PDB entry 5T65 | X-ray diffraction, 2.20 A resolution | chain A

Chain A:
Protein: Methyl-accepting chemotaxis protein PctA
Source organism: Pseudomonas aeruginosa (strain ATCC 15692 / PAO1 / 1C / PRS 101 / LMG 12228)
Notes: fragment: ligand binding domain, residues 30-278
UniProt: G3XD24 (PCTA_PSEAE); residues 30-278 here = UniProt positions 30-278
Sequence (270 residues; row label = number of the first residue in the row):
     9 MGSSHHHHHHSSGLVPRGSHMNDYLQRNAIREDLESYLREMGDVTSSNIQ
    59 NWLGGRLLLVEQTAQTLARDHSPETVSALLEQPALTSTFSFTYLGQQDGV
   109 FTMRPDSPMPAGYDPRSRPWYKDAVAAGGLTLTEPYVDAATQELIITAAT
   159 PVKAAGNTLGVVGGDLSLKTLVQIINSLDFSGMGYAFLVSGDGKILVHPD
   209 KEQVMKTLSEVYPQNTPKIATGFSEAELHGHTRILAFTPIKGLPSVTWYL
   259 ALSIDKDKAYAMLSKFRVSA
Unresolved in the structure: 9-29, 270-278
Construct notes: initiating methionine (9); expression tag (10-29)
Ligand contacts: isoleucine (ILE): Tyr-101, Phe-109, Met-111, Met-117, Tyr-121, Arg-126, Trp-128, Tyr-144, Val-145, Asp-146, Ala-147, Ala-148, Ile-153, Asp-173
UniProt features mapped onto this chain:
  - binding site (L-isoleucine): Tyr-121, Arg-126 to Trp-128, Tyr-144 to Ala-147, Asp-173
  - binding site (L-methionine): Tyr-121, Arg-126 to Trp-128, Tyr-144 to Ala-147, Asp-173
  - binding site (L-tryptophan): Tyr-121, Arg-126 to Trp-128, Tyr-144 to Ala-147, Asp-173
  - mutagenesis: Tyr-101 (Y101A: 260-fold reduction in AI-2 binding affinity), Met-111 (M111A: 120-fold reduction in AI-2 binding affinity), Tyr-121 (Y121A: 150-fold reduction in AI-2 binding affinity), Arg-126 (R126A: Fails to recognize L-Ala, L-Arg, L-Thr, L-Trp and L-Pro. 290-fold reduction in AI-2 binding affinity), Trp-128 (W128A: Fails to recognize L-Trp. Decreases affinity for L-Ala, L-Arg, L-Thr and L-Pro. 160-fold reduction in AI-2 binding affinity), Tyr-144 (Y144A: Binds L-Trp, but not L-Ala, L-Arg, L-Thr and L-Pro. 100-fold reduction in AI-2 binding affinity), Asp-146 (D146A: Fails to recognize L-Ala, L-Arg, L-Thr, L-Trp and L-Pro. 240-fold reduction in AI-2 binding affinity), Ala-147 (A147F: 80-fold reduction in AI-2 binding affinity), Asp-173 (D173A: Binds L-Trp, but not L-Ala, L-Arg, L-Thr and L-Pro. 85-fold reduction in AI-2 binding affinity)
What the authors report for this chain:
  - binding site for isoleucine: Phe-99, Tyr-101, Phe-109 to Pro-118, Tyr-121, Arg-126, Trp-128
  - contacts within the chain: Asp-122/Arg-124 (salt bridge)

In short:
Bound to chain A: isoleucine. From UniProt: 9 L-isoleucine-binding residues, 9 L-methionine-binding residues,
9 L-tryptophan-binding residues and 9 mutagenesis sites. From the paper: a binding site for isoleucine at
Phe-99, Tyr-101 and Phe-109 among others; contacts within the chain involving Asp-122 and Arg-124.
Chain A is Methyl-accepting chemotaxis protein PctA (Pseudomonas aeruginosa (strain ATCC 15692 / PAO1 / 1C /
PRS 101 / LMG 12228)); the structure, Ligand binding domain of pseudomonas aeruginosa PAO1 amino acid
chemoreceptor pcta in complex with L-ile, was determined by X-ray diffraction together with 5LT9, 5LTO, 5LTV,
5LTX and 5T7M from the same study.
